1X8N - chain A; structure by X-ray diffraction, 1.08 A resolution.

Chain A:
Name: Nitrophorin 4
From: Rhodnius prolixus
UniProt: Q94734 (NP4_RHOPR); residues 1-184 here correspond to UniProt positions 22-205 (UniProt number = residue number + 21)
Sequence (184 residues; numbered 1 to 184; the number before each row is that of its first residue):
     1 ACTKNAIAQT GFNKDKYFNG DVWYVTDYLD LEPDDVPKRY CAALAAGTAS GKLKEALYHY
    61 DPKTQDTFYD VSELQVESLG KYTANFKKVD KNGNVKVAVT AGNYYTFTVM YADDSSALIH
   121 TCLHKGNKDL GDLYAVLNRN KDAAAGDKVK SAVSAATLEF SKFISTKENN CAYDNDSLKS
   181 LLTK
Swiss-Prot annotation at these positions:
  - binding site (heme): His-59
Disulfides: Cys-2/Cys-122, Cys-41/Cys-171
Metal / ion sites: heme Fe: His-59 (together with nitric oxide)
Small-molecule neighbours: heme / nitric oxide: Val-25, Tyr-28, Val-36, Pro-37, Tyr-40, Ala-42, Leu-44, Leu-57, His-59, Phe-68, Asp-70, Phe-86, Lys-88, Tyr-105, Phe-107, Ile-119, Thr-121, Leu-123, Lys-125, Lys-128, Leu-130, Leu-133

In short:
Bound to chain A: heme / nitric oxide. UniProt lists heme-binding residue His-59.
Chain A is Nitrophorin 4 (Rhodnius prolixus); the structure, 1.08 A Crystal Structure Of Nitrophorin 4 From
Rhodnius Prolixus Complexed With Nitric Oxide at pH ..., was determined by X-ray diffraction (same publication
as 1X8O, 1X8P and 1X8Q).
